Entry 3Q4F (X-ray diffraction, 5.50 A resolution (low resolution: residue-level contacts below are approximate; hydrogen-bond / salt-bridge calls are withheld)); this record covers chains G and H of the 4 polymer chains in the assembly.

Chain G (and H):
Name: DNA repair protein XRCC4
Organism: Homo sapiens
Notes: chain H of this document is another copy of the same molecule, construct and numbering; everything in this record applies to it too
UniProt: Q13426 (XRCC4_HUMAN); residue numbers follow UniProt; this construct covers 1-157
Sequence (186 residues; row label = number of the first residue in the row; numbers below 1 keep their minus sign (Met-28 is residue -28)):
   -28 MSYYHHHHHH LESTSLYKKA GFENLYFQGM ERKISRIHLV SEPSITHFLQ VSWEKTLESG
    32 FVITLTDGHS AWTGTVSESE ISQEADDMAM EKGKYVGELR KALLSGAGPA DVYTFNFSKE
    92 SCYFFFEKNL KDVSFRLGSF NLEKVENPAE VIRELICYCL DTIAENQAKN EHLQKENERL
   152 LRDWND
Not modelled in the structure: -28 to 0
Sequence notes: expression tag (-28 to 0)
UniProt features mapped onto this chain:
  - modified residue: Ser53 (Phosphoserine)
  - natural variant: Trp43 (W43R: In SSMED), Asp82 (D82E: In SSMED)
  - mutagenesis: Lys4 (K4E: Abolished interaction with NHEJ1/XLF; when associated with E-99), Lys26 (K26E: Abolished interaction with NHEJ1/XLF; when associated with E-99), Glu55 (E55R: Abolished interaction with NHEJ1/XLF), Asp58 (D58R: Abolished interaction with NHEJ1/XLF), Met61 (M61R: Abolished interaction with NHEJ1/XLF), Glu62 (E62R: Does not affect interaction with NHEJ1/XLF), Lys65 (K65E: Strongly decreased interaction with NHEJ1/XLF. Abolished interaction with NHEJ1/XLF; when associated with E-99. Abolished ability to bridge DNA; when associated with E-99 ...), Glu69 (E69R: Does not affect interaction with NHEJ1/XLF), Arg71 (R71E: Abolished interaction with NHEJ1/XLF; when associated with E-99), Lys72 (K72E: Abolished interaction with NHEJ1/XLF; when associated with E-99. Abolished ability to bridge DNA; when associated with E-90 and E-99), Lys90 (K90E: Abolished ability to bridge DNA; when associated with E-72 and E-99), Lys99 (K99E: Abolished interaction with NHEJ1/XLF; when associated with E-4 or E-26 or E-65 or E-71 or E-72. Abolished ability to bridge DNA; when associated with E-65. Abolished ability to bridge DNA ...), 3 further mutagenesis entries in UniProt
Reported in the primary citation:
  - mutagenesis - E62R, E69R: unchanged binding to Non-homologous end-joining factor 1

Interface between chain G and chain H:
Residue-residue contacts (59):
  Ile5(G) with Leu131(H)
  Arg7(G) with Cys128(H); Asp132(H)
  Ile16(G) with Arg124(H)
  Thr17(G) with Arg124(H)
  Phe19(G) with Arg124(H); Ile127(H); Cys128(H); Leu131(H)
  Asp38(G) with Ala120(H); Arg124(H)
  Gly39(G) with Ala120(H); Ile123(H)
  His40(G) with His40(H); Pro119(H); Ala120(H)
  Pro119(G) with His40(H)
  Ala120(G) with Asp38(H); His40(H)
  Ile123(G) with Gly39(H); Ile123(H)
  Arg124(G) with Ile16(H); Thr17(H); Phe19(H); Asp38(H)
  Ile127(G) with Phe19(H); Leu126(H); Ile127(H)
  Cys128(G) with Arg7(H); Phe19(H)
  Cys130(G) with Cys130(H); Ile134(H)
  Leu131(G) with Ile5(H); Phe19(H); Cys130(H)
  Asp132(G) with Arg7(H)
  Thr133(G) with Ile134(H)
  Ile134(G) with Cys130(H); Thr133(H); Ile134(H); Asn137(H)
  Asn137(G) with Ile134(H); Asn137(H); Gln138(H); Asn141(H)
  Gln138(G) with Asn137(H)
  Lys140(G) with Asn141(H)
  Asn141(G) with Asn137(H); Asn141(H); Leu144(H)
  Leu144(G) with Asn141(H)
  Glu147(G) with Asn148(H)
  Asn148(G) with Glu147(H); Leu151(H)
  Leu151(G) with Asn148(H); Leu151(H)
  Asp154(G) with Trp155(H)
  Trp155(G) with Asp154(H); Trp155(H)
Other interface residues (no listed pair), chain G (33 interface residues in all): Ser6, Leu126, Gln145, Leu152
Other interface residues (no listed pair), chain H (32 interface residues in all): Lys140, Gln145, Leu152

Summary:
33 residues of chain G and 32 residues of chain H are in contact. From UniProt: 15 mutagenesis sites on chain
G. From the paper: E62R and E69R of chain G leave binding to Non-homologous end-joining factor 1 unchanged.
Both chains are DNA repair protein XRCC4 (Homo sapiens). Entry 3Q4F (Crystal structure of xrcc4/xlf-cernunnos
complex) was determined by X-ray diffraction.
